8GF5 - chains D and F of the 7 polymer chains in the assembly; structure by electron microscopy, 3.00 A resolution.

== Chain D ==
Protein: Methyl-coenzyme M reductase subunit beta
Source organism: Methanosarcina acetivorans C2A
Reference sequence: Q8THG7 (Q8THG7_METAC); residues 1-434 here = UniProt positions 1-434
Amino-acid sequence (434 residues; numbered 1 to 434; the number before each row is that of its first residue):
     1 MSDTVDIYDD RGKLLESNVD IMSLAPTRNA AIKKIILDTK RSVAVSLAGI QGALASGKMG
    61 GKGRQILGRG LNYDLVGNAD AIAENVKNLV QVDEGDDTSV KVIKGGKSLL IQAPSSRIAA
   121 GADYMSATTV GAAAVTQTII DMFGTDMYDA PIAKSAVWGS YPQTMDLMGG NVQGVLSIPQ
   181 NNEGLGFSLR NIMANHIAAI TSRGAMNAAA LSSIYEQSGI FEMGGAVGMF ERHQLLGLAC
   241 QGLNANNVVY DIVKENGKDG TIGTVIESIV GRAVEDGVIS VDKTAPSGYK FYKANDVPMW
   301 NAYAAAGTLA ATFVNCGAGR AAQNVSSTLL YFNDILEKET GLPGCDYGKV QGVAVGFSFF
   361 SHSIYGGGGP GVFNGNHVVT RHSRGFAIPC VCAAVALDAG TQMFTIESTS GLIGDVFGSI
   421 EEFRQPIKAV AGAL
Unresolved in the structure: 1, 433-434

== Chain F ==
Protein: Methyl-coenzyme M reductase subunit gamma
Source organism: Methanosarcina acetivorans C2A
Reference sequence: Q8THH0 (Q8THH0_METAC); residue numbers follow UniProt; this construct covers 1-248
Amino-acid sequence (248 residues; row label = number of the first residue in the row):
     1 MAYEAQYYPG ATSVGANRRK HMSGKLEKLR EISDEDLTAV LGHRAPGSDY PSTHPPLAEM
    61 GEPACSIREA VAATPGAAAG DRVRYVQFAD SMYNAPATPY FRSYFAAINF RGVDPGTLSG
   121 RQIVEARERD MEQCAKVQME TEMTDPALAG MRGATVHGHS VRLQEDGVMF DMLDRRRLEG
   181 GVIIMDKDQV AIPLDRKVNL GKPMSSEEAA KRTTIYRVDN VAFRDDAEVI EWVHRVFDQR
   241 TSYGFQPK
Unresolved in the structure: 1

== Chain D / chain F interface ==
Contacting residue pairs (125):
  Asp10(D) - Ser66(F)
  Arg11(D) - Ala64(F)
  Arg11(D) - Ser66(F)
  Arg11(D) - Glu69(F)  salt bridge
  Arg203(D) - Pro63(F)
  Arg203(D) - Cys65(F)
  Arg203(D) - Arg68(F)
  Ala205(D) - Cys65(F)  hydrogen bond (backbone-side chain)
  Ala205(D) - Ile67(F)  hydrophobic
  Met206(D) - Ile67(F)  hydrophobic
  Met229(D) - Gln246(F)
  Met229(D) - Pro247(F)
  Phe230(D) - Phe245(F)
  Phe230(D) - Pro247(F)
  His233(D) - Pro247(F)
  Tyr250(D) - Ser66(F)
  Val253(D) - Ile67(F)  hydrophobic
  Val253(D) - Val71(F)  hydrophobic
  Asn256(D) - Arg111(F)
  Gly257(D) - Ala70(F)
  Gly257(D) - Val71(F)
  Gly257(D) - Ala72(F)  hydrogen bond (backbone-backbone)
  Gly257(D) - Arg111(F)  hydrogen bond (backbone-side chain)
  Lys258(D) - Ala72(F)
  Lys258(D) - Arg111(F)  hydrogen bond (backbone-side chain)
  Asp259(D) - Arg111(F)
  Gly260(D) - Arg111(F)  hydrogen bond (backbone-side chain)
  Thr261(D) - Ala107(F)
  Thr261(D) - Ile108(F)  hydrogen bond (side chain-backbone)
  Thr261(D) - Asn109(F)
  Thr261(D) - Phe110(F)
  Thr261(D) - Arg111(F)
  Ile262(D) - Ala107(F)  hydrogen bond (backbone-backbone)
  Gly263(D) - Ala107(F)
  Gly263(D) - Ile108(F)
  Glu267(D) - Tyr3(F)
  Glu267(D) - Ala5(F)
  Glu267(D) - Tyr7(F)
  Val270(D) - Tyr3(F)
  Asp282(D) - Arg235(F)  salt bridge
  Lys283(D) - Glu231(F)  salt bridge
  Ala285(D) - Glu228(F)
  Pro286(D) - Glu228(F)
  Ser287(D) - Gly10(F)  hydrogen bond (side chain-backbone)
  Ser287(D) - Ala11(F)
  Ser287(D) - Glu228(F)  hydrogen bond
  Tyr289(D) - Gln6(F)
  Tyr289(D) - Tyr8(F)
  Tyr289(D) - Pro9(F)  hydrophobic
  Tyr289(D) - Glu228(F)
  Tyr289(D) - Trp232(F)
  Lys290(D) - Gln6(F)  hydrogen bond (backbone-side chain)
  Phe291(D) - Glu228(F)
  Phe291(D) - Glu231(F)
  Phe291(D) - Trp232(F)  hydrophobic
  Phe291(D) - Arg235(F)
  Tyr292(D) - Tyr3(F)
  Tyr292(D) - Gln6(F)
  Val297(D) - Tyr243(F)
  Pro298(D) - Pro247(F)
  Phe313(D) - Ile67(F)  hydrophobic
  Val314(D) - Val71(F)
  Asn315(D) - Gly112(F)  hydrogen bond (side chain-backbone)
  Asn315(D) - Val113(F)  hydrogen bond (side chain-backbone)
  Gly317(D) - Val71(F)
  Gly317(D) - Ala73(F)
  Ala318(D) - Val71(F)
  Ala318(D) - Ala73(F)
  Ala318(D) - Thr74(F)  hydrogen bond (backbone-backbone)
  Ala318(D) - Arg111(F)
  Ala318(D) - Gly112(F)
  Gly319(D) - Ala77(F)
  Gly319(D) - Gly112(F)
  Gly319(D) - Arg127(F)  hydrogen bond (backbone-side chain)
  Arg320(D) - Leu57(F)
  Arg320(D) - Glu62(F)  salt bridge
  Arg320(D) - Arg68(F)  hydrogen bond (side chain-backbone)
  Arg320(D) - Val71(F)  hydrogen bond (side chain-backbone)
  Arg320(D) - Ala73(F)
  Arg320(D) - Arg127(F)  hydrogen bond (backbone-side chain)
  Gln323(D) - Val83(F)
  Gln323(D) - Asp114(F)
  Gln323(D) - Glu125(F)
  Asn324(D) - Asp114(F)
  Ser327(D) - Val113(F)
  Ser327(D) - Asp114(F)  hydrogen bond
  Ser327(D) - Pro115(F)
  Tyr331(D) - Ser103(F)
  Tyr331(D) - Tyr104(F)  hydrophobic
  Tyr331(D) - Pro115(F)
  Tyr331(D) - Gly116(F)
  Tyr331(D) - Thr117(F)  hydrogen bond
  Asp334(D) - Tyr104(F)  hydrogen bond
  Ile335(D) - Tyr104(F)  hydrophobic
  Glu337(D) - Trp232(F)  hydrogen bond (backbone-side chain)
  Glu337(D) - Arg240(F)  salt bridge
  Lys338(D) - Tyr8(F)
  Lys338(D) - Pro9(F)
  Lys338(D) - Tyr104(F)  hydrogen bond
  Lys338(D) - Trp232(F)
  Glu339(D) - Tyr3(F)  hydrogen bond
  Glu339(D) - Ala5(F)
  Glu339(D) - Gln6(F)  hydrogen bond (backbone-side chain)
  Glu339(D) - Tyr7(F)  hydrogen bond (side chain-backbone)
  Gly341(D) - Trp232(F)
  Gly341(D) - Val236(F)
  Gly341(D) - Gln239(F)
  Leu342(D) - Gln239(F)
  Pro343(D) - Gln239(F)
  Pro343(D) - Arg240(F)
  Tyr347(D) - Arg240(F)
  Tyr347(D) - Tyr243(F)  hydrophobic
  Tyr347(D) - Pro247(F)
  Gln351(D) - Arg240(F)
  His362(D) - Asp114(F)  salt bridge
  His362(D) - Glu125(F)
  Ala396(D) - Arg68(F)
  Leu397(D) - Cys65(F)  hydrophobic
  Leu397(D) - Ile67(F)  hydrophobic
  Leu397(D) - Arg68(F)
  Asp398(D) - Arg68(F)  hydrogen bond (backbone-side chain)
  Ala399(D) - His54(F)
  Ala399(D) - Leu57(F)  hydrophobic
  Ala399(D) - Met60(F)
  Thr401(D) - Arg127(F)
Interface residues without a listed pair, chain D (64 interface residues in all): Ser202, Gly204, Gly271, Gly288, Ser326, Gly348
Interface residues without a listed pair, chain F (57 interface residues in all): Arg19, Met22, Tyr100, Phe101, Lys248

== Overview ==
The interface between chain D and chain F involves 64 residues on one side and 57 on the other, with 26
hydrogen bonds and 6 salt bridges. Polar contacts include Arg11(D)-Glu69(F), Asp282(D)-Arg235(F) and
Lys283(D)-Glu231(F).
Here chain D is Methyl-coenzyme M reductase subunit beta and chain F is Methyl-coenzyme M reductase subunit
gamma, both from Methanosarcina acetivorans C2A. Entry 8GF5 (McrD binds asymmetrically to methyl-coenzyme M
reductase improving active site accessibility during assembly) was determined by electron microscopy,
deposited together with 8GF6.
